Entry 2HWL (X-ray diffraction, 2.40 A resolution); this record covers chains B and D of the 5 polymer chains in the assembly.

# Chain B (and D)
Name: Prothrombin
Source organism: Homo sapiens
Notes: EC 3.4.21.5; fragment: Thrombin heavy chain; chain D of this document is another copy of the same molecule, construct and numbering; everything in this record applies to it too
UniProt: P00734 (THRB_HUMAN); the construct lacks a stretch of the UniProt sequence and is renumbered around it, so the offset changes along the chain: 16-36 = UniProt 364-384; 37-60 = UniProt 386-409; 61-77 = UniProt 419-435; 78-97 = UniProt 437-456; 7 more segments
Amino-acid sequence (259 residues; numbered 16 to 247 plus 30 insertion-coded residues; 3 numbers in that range are skipped by the numbering (no residue carries them; nothing is unmodelled there); the number before each row is that of its first residue; a row labelled like 60A-60I holds insertion residues (60A, then the next letters in order)):
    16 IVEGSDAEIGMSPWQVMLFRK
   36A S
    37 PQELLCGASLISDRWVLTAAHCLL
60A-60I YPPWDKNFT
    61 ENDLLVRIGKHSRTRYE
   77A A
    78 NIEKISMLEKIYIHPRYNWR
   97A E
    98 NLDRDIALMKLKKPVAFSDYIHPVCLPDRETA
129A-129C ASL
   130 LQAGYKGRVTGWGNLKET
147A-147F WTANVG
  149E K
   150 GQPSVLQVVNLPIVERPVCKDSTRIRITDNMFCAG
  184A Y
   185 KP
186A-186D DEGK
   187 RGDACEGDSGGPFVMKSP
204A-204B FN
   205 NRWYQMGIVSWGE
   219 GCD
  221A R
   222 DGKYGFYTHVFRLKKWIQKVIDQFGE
Not modelled in the structure: 147A-147F, 246-247
Sequence notes: engineered mutation Ala-77A (Arg436 in P00734)
Disulfide bonds: Cys-42/Cys-58, Cys-168/Cys-182, Cys-191/Cys-220
Ion coordination: Na+: Arg-221A, Lys-224
UniProt features mapped onto this chain:
  - region: Ala-183 to Val-200 (High affinity receptor-binding region which is also known as the TP508 peptide)
  - active site (Charge relay system): His-57, Asp-102, Ser-195
  - glycosylation: Asn-60G (N-linked (GlcNAc...) (complex) asparagine)

# Interface between chain B and chain D
Residue-residue contacts (19; chain B residue first):
  Pro-60C(B) with Ile-174(D); Arg-175(D), hydrogen bond (backbone-backbone)
  Trp-60D(B) with Arg-173(D); Ile-174(D)
  Asp-60E(B) with Arg-175(D), salt bridge
  Trp-96(B) with Glu-97A(D)
  Arg-97(B) with Pro-60C(D); Trp-96(D); Arg-97(D)
  Glu-97A(B) with Pro-60B(D); Pro-60C(D); Trp-96(D)
  Glu-146(B) with Arg-221A(D), salt bridge
  Arg-173(B) with Trp-60D(D)
  Ile-174(B) with Pro-60C(D); Trp-60D(D)
  Arg-175(B) with Pro-60C(D), hydrogen bond (backbone-backbone)
  Arg-221A(B) with Glu-146(D), salt bridge; Arg-221A(D)
Also at the interface, not in a pair above, chain B (13 interface residues in all): Glu-39, Pro-60B
Also at the interface, not in a pair above, chain D (14 interface residues in all): Glu-39, Lys-60F, Gly-219

# In short
The interface between chain B and chain D involves 13 residues on one side and 14 on the other; the contacts
include 2 hydrogen bonds and 3 salt bridges. Polar contacts include Asp-60E(B)/Arg-175(D),
Glu-146(B)/Arg-221A(D) and Pro-60C(B)/Arg-175(D).
Both chains are Prothrombin (Homo sapiens). Entry 2HWL (Crystal structure of thrombin in complex with
fibrinogen gamma' peptide) was determined by X-ray diffraction.
